7MX4 - chains A and B; structure by X-ray diffraction, 1.73 A resolution.

[Chain A]
Name: T-cell surface glycoprotein CD1c/T-cell surface glycoprotein CD1b chimeric protein
Organism: Homo sapiens
UniProt: chimeric construct of P29017, P29016: residues 1-194 from P29017 (CD1C_HUMAN) positions 19-212 (UniProt number = residue number + 18); residues 195-279 from P29016 positions 212-296 (UniProt number = residue number + 17)
Amino-acid sequence (282 residues; each row starts with the number of its first residue):
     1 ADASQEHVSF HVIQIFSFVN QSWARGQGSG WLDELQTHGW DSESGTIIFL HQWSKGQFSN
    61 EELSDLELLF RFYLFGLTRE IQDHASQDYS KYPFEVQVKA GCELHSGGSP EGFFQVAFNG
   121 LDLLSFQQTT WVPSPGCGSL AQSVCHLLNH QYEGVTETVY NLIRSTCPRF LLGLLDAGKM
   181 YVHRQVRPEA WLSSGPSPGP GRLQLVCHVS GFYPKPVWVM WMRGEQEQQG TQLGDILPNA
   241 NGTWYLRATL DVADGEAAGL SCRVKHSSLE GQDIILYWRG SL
Disordered / not traced: 1-5
Differences from the reference sequence: engineered mutation Gln52 (Asn70 in P29017), Gln57 (Asn75 in P29017), Gly108 (Lys126 in P29017), Gln128 (Asn146 in P29017), Gly242 (Trp259 in P29016); expression tag (280-282)
UniProt features mapped onto this chain:
  - glycosylation (N-linked (GlcNAc...) asparagine): Asn20, Asn241
Disulfide bonds: Cys102-Cys167, Cys207-Cys262
Covalent attachments: N-acetylglucosamine (NAG) linked to Asn20
Small-molecule neighbours:
  - malonic acid (MLA): Gln36, Ala240, Asn241, Gly242
  - N-cyclohexyltaurine (NHE; 2-[N-cyclohexylamino]ethane sulfonic acid): Glu34, Leu35, Arg184, Tyr213, Pro238, Gly242, Thr243, Trp244
  - (2S)-2,3-dihydroxypropyl hexadecanoate (ZP7): Phe72, Tyr73, Gly76, Leu77, Glu80, Ile81, His84, Ser139, Leu140, Ser143, Val144, Leu148, Tyr152
  - ZPD ((4S,8R,12S,16S,20S)-4,8,12,16,20-pentamethylheptacosyl (1R,2S,3S,4R,5R)-2,3,4-trihydroxy-5-(hydroxymethyl)cyclohexyl hydrogen (R)-phosphate): Phe10, Val12, Ile13, Gln14, Gly28, Ser29, Gly30, His38, Gly39, Trp40, Ile47, Phe58, Leu63, Leu66, Leu69, Phe70, Phe72, Tyr73, Leu74, Ala100, Gly101, Phe114, Gly154, Val155, Glu157, Thr158, Val159, Leu162, Ile163, Thr166, Cys167, Phe170
Reported in the primary citation:
  - binding site for ZPD: Leu69, Phe72, Val155, Thr158
  - conformationally variable residues (helix shift): Leu74
  - post-translational modification sites: Asn20, Asn241 (proposed by the authors, not directly observed)

[Chain B]
Name: Beta-2-microglobulin
Organism: Homo sapiens
UniProt: P61769 (B2MG_HUMAN); residues 1-100 here correspond to UniProt positions 20-119 (UniProt number = residue number + 19)
Amino-acid sequence (108 residues; numbered -1 to 106; the number before each row is that of its first residue; numbers below 1 keep their minus sign (Asp-1 is residue -1)):
    -1 DAAIQRTPKI QVYSRHPAEN GKSNFLNCYV SGFHPSDIEV DLLKNGERIE KVEHSDLSFS
    59 KDWSFYLLYY TEFTPTEKDE YACRVNHVTL SQPKIVKWDR DMGSLVPR
Disordered / not traced: -1 to 0, 106
Differences from the reference sequence: expression tag (-1 to 0, 101-106)
UniProt features mapped onto this chain:
  - modified residue: Gln3 (Pyrrolidone carboxylic acid)
  - glycosylation: Ile2 (N-linked (Glc) (glycation) isoleucine), Lys20 (N-linked (Glc) (glycation) lysine), Lys42 (N-linked (Glc) (glycation) lysine), Lys49 (N-linked (Glc) (glycation) lysine), Lys59 (N-linked (Glc) (glycation) lysine), Lys92 (N-linked (Glc) (glycation) lysine), Lys95 (N-linked (Glc) (glycation) lysine)
Disulfide bonds: Cys26-Cys81
Small-molecule neighbours:
  - malonic acid (MLA): His52, Ser53, Asp54, Tyr68
  - N-cyclohexyltaurine (NHE; 2-[N-cyclohexylamino]ethane sulfonic acid): Tyr27, Ser53, Tyr64, Leu66

[Chain A / chain B interface]
Contacting residue pairs (68; chain A residue first):
  Ile13(A) with Leu55(B); Ser56(B); Phe57(B), hydrophobic
  Gln14(A) with Phe57(B)
  Ile15(A) with Leu55(B), hydrophobic; Phe57(B), hydrophobic; Phe63(B), hydrophobic
  Ser17(A) with Ser34(B)
  Arg25(A) with Ser34(B), hydrogen bond
  Gln27(A) with Leu55(B)
  Ser29(A) with Leu55(B)
  Trp31(A) with Ser56(B)
  Gln36(A) with Asp54(B), hydrogen bond
  Glu95(A) with His32(B); Pro33(B); Ser34(B), hydrogen bond; Phe63(B)
  Gln97(A) with His32(B), hydrogen bond; Phe57(B); Trp61(B), hydrogen bond (side chain-backbone); Phe63(B)
  Val98(A) with Phe57(B)
  Lys99(A) with Phe57(B)
  Gln115(A) with Trp61(B)
  Ala117(A) with Trp61(B), hydrophobic
  Asn119(A) with Ala1(B); Ile2(B), hydrogen bond (backbone-backbone); His32(B)
  Gly120(A) with Arg4(B), hydrogen bond (backbone-side chain); His32(B), hydrogen bond (backbone-side chain); Asp60(B); Trp61(B)
  Leu121(A) with Ala1(B)
  Asp122(A) with Trp61(B), hydrogen bond
  Glu189(A) with Arg13(B), salt bridge; His14(B), salt bridge; Pro15(B)
  Trp191(A) with Ser12(B); Arg13(B); His14(B); Pro15(B)
  Ser193(A) with Asp99(B), hydrogen bond (side chain-backbone)
  Ser194(A) with Asp99(B)
  Pro196(A) with Met100(B)
  Gln204(A) with Met100(B)
  Val206(A) with Met100(B), hydrophobic
  His208(A) with Asp99(B), hydrogen bond (side chain-backbone)
  Ser210(A) with Arg13(B), hydrogen bond (side chain-backbone)
  Gly211(A) with Arg13(B)
  Asp235(A) with Val104(B); Pro105(B)
  Leu237(A) with Gln9(B); Tyr11(B); Leu103(B), hydrophobic
  Pro238(A) with Tyr11(B), hydrogen bond (backbone-side chain); Asn25(B); Tyr27(B), hydrophobic; Leu66(B)
  Asn239(A) with Arg13(B); Asn25(B), hydrogen bond; Leu66(B)
  Ala240(A) with Leu66(B); Tyr68(B), hydrophobic
  Thr243(A) with Arg13(B)
  Tyr245(A) with Tyr11(B), hydrophobic
  Arg247(A) with Met100(B), hydrogen bond (side chain-backbone); Leu103(B)
  Thr249(A) with Met100(B)
Interface residues without a listed pair, chain A (41 interface residues in all): Gly39, Val116, Gly195
Interface residues without a listed pair, chain B (32 interface residues in all): Lys7, Asp35, Tyr64, Gly101

[Summary]
41 residues of chain A and 32 residues of chain B are in contact, with 15 hydrogen bonds and 2 salt bridges.
Polar contacts include Glu189(A)-Arg13(B), Glu189(A)-His14(B) and Arg25(A)-Ser34(B). The paper reports a
binding site for ZPD at Leu69(A), Phe72(A) and Val155(A) among others; modification sites Asn20(A) and
Asn241(A).
Here chain A is T-cell surface glycoprotein CD1c/T-cell surface glycoprotein CD1b chimeric protein and chain B
is Beta-2-microglobulin, both from Homo sapiens. Entry 7MX4 (CD1c with antigen analogue 1) was determined by
X-ray diffraction, deposited together with 7MXF and 7MXH.
